4USM - chain B; structure by X-ray diffraction, 1.82 A resolution.

== Chain B ==
Molecule: Putative sugar kinase
From: Burkholderia pseudomallei K96243
Notes: EC 2.7.1.167
Reference sequence: H7C745 (H7C745_BURPS); residues 1-346 here = UniProt positions 1-346
Chain sequence (346 residues; row label = number of the first residue in the row):
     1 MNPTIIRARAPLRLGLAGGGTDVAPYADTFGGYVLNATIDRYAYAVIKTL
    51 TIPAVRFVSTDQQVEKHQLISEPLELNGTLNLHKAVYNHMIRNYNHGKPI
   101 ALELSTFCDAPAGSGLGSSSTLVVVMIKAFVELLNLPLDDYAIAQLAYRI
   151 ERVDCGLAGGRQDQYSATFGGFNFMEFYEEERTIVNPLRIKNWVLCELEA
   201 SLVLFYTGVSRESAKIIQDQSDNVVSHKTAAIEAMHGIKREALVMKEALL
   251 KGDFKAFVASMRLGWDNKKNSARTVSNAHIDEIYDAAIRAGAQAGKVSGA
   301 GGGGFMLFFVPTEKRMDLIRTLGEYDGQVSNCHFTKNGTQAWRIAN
Disordered / not traced: 1
Reported in the primary citation:
  - mutagenesis - R13A, D22A, S118A/S119A/S120A, Q162L, D163A: abolished catalytic activity
  - catalytic residues: Arg13, Asp163 (proposed by the authors, not directly observed)

== Overview ==
The paper reports catalytic residues Arg13 and Asp163; R13A, D22A and S118A/S119A/S120A, among others, abolish
catalytic activity; 5 substitutions were tested in all.
Chain B is Putative sugar kinase (Burkholderia pseudomallei K96243); the structure, WcbL complex with glycerol
bound to sugar site, was determined by X-ray diffraction (same publication as 4UT4 and 4UTG).
